Entry 6ION (X-ray diffraction, 2.75 A resolution); this record covers chains L and A of the 3 polymer chains in the assembly.

# Chain L
Molecule: anti-C4.4A antibody 11H10, light chain
From: Mus musculus
Notes: antibody fragment or engineered binder
Chain sequence (215 residues; each row starts with the number of its first residue):
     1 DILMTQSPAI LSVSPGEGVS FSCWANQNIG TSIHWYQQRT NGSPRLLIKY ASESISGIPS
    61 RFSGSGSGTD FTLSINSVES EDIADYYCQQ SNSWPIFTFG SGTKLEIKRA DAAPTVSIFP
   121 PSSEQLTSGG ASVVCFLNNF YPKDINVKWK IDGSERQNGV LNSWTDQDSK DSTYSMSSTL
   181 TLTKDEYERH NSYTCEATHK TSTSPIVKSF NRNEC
Disordered / not traced: 1, 215
Cystine bridges: Cys23-Cys88, Cys135-Cys195

# Chain A
Molecule: Ly6/PLAUR domain-containing protein 3
From: Homo sapiens
UniProtKB: O95274 (LYPD3_HUMAN); residues 1-201 here correspond to UniProt positions 31-231 (UniProt number = residue number + 30)
Chain sequence (201 residues; each row starts with the number of its first residue):
     1 LECYSCVQKA DDGCSPNKMK TVKCAPGVDV CTEAVGAVET IHGQFSLAVR GCGSGLPGKN
    61 DRGLDLHGLL AFIQLQQCAQ DRCNAKLNLT SRALDPAGNE SAYPPNGVEC YSCVGLSREA
   121 CQGTSPPVVS CYNASDHVYK GCFDGNVTLT AANVTVSLPV RGCVQDEFCT RDGVTGPGFT
   181 LSGSCCQGSR CNSDLRNKTY F
Disordered / not traced: 89-103, 201
Cystine bridges: Cys3-Cys31, Cys6-Cys14, Cys24-Cys52, Cys78-Cys83, Cys110-Cys142, Cys113-Cys121, Cys131-Cys163, Cys169-Cys185, Cys186-Cys191
Glycans and other covalent adducts: N-acetylglucosamine (NAG) linked to Asn133, Asn146, Asn197
From the paper describing this entry:
  - contacts within the chain: Tyr132-Ala134 (backbone contact), Ile41-Tyr132 (hydrogen bond), Asn133-Asp136 (backbone contact), Ala134-His137 (backbone contact), His137-Tyr139 (backbone contact), Gly68-Tyr139 (hydrogen bond)

# How chain L and chain A interact
Residue-residue contacts - 7 pairs, chain L then chain A:
  Tyr50(L) with His137(A), hydrogen bond
  Trp94(L) with Gly63(A); Leu64(A); Asp65(A); Leu70(A), hydrophobic; Phe72(A), hydrophobic
  Pro95(L) with Gly63(A)
Interface residues without a listed pair, chain L (4 interface residues in all): Lys49
Interface residues without a listed pair, chain A (7 interface residues in all): Asp136
From the paper, about this interface:
  - epitope / paratope residues, chain L: Trp94(L), Pro95(L)

# In short
Chain L and chain A form an interface of 4 and 7 residues respectively; the contacts include 1 hydrogen bond.
Its one hydrogen-bonded contact is Tyr50(L)-His137(A). Covalently linked N-acetylglucosamine: at Asn133(A),
Asn146(A) and Asn197(A). The paper reports epitope/paratope residues Trp94(L) and Pro95(L); contacts within
the chain involving Tyr132(A), Ala134(A) and Ile41(A) among others.
Chain L is anti-C4.4A antibody 11H10, light chain (Mus musculus) and chain A is Ly6/PLAUR domain-containing
protein 3 (Homo sapiens); the structure, The complex of C4.4A with its antibody 11H10 Fab fragment, was
determined by X-ray diffraction.
